Entry 7VVK (electron microscopy, 3.30 A resolution); this record covers chains B and N of the 6 polymer chains in the assembly.

Chain B:
Molecule: Guanine nucleotide-binding protein G(I)/G(S)/G(T) subunit beta-1
Source organism: Rattus norvegicus
UniProt: P54311 (GBB1_RAT); numbering as in UniProt (aligned over 2-340)
Sequence (351 residues; row label = number of the first residue in the row; numbers below 1 keep their minus sign (Met-10 is residue -10)):
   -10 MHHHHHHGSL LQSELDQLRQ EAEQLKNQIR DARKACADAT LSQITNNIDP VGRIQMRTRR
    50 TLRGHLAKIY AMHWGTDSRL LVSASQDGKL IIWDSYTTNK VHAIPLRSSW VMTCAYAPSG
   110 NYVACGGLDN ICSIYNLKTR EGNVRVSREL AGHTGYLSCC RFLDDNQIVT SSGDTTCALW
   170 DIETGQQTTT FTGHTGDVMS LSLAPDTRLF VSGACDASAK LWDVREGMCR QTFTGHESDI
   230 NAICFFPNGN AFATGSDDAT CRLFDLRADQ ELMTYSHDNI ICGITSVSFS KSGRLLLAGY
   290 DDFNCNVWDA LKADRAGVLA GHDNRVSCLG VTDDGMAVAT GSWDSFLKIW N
Unresolved in the structure: -10 to 0
Differences from the reference sequence: expression tag (-10 to 1)
Curated features (UniProtKB/Swiss-Prot):
  - modified residue: Ser2 (N-acetylserine), His266 (Phosphohistidine)

Chain N:
Molecule: nanobody Nb35
Notes: antibody fragment or engineered binder
Sequence (137 residues; each row starts with the number of its first residue; numbers below 1 keep their minus sign (Met-1 is residue -1)):
    -1 MGQVQLQESG GGLVQPGGSL RLSCAASGFT FSNYKMNWVR QAPGKGLEWV SDISQSGASI
    59 SYTGSVKGRF TISRDNAKNT LYLQMNSLKP EDTAVYYCAR CPAPFTRDCF DVTSTTYAYR
   119 GQGTQVTVSS LHHHHHH
Unresolved in the structure: -1 to 0, 129-135
Disulfides: Cys22-Cys96, Cys99-Cys107

Chain B / chain N interface:
Contacting residue pairs (19; chain B residue first):
  Thr184(B) - Thr114(N)
  Cys204(B) - Ala116(N)
  Cys204(B) - Tyr117(N)
  Asp205(B) - Ala116(N)
  Asp205(B) - Tyr117(N)
  Ala206(B) - Tyr117(N)  hydrogen bond (backbone-side chain)
  Thr223(B) - Gln1(N)
  His225(B) - Val2(N)
  Glu226(B) - Val2(N)
  Glu226(B) - Gly26(N)
  Glu226(B) - Phe27(N)
  Glu226(B) - Thr28(N)
  Glu226(B) - Tyr32(N)  hydrogen bond
  Glu226(B) - Arg98(N)  hydrogen bond (backbone-side chain)
  Ser227(B) - Pro100(N)  hydrogen bond (side chain-backbone)
  Ser227(B) - Tyr117(N)
  Asp228(B) - Tyr117(N)  hydrogen bond
  Asp246(B) - Pro102(N)
  Asp247(B) - Tyr32(N)
Also at the interface, not in a pair above, chain B (12 interface residues in all): Ile270
Also at the interface, not in a pair above, chain N (14 interface residues in all): Ala101, Phe103

In short:
Chain B and chain N form an interface of 12 and 14 residues respectively; the contacts include 5 hydrogen
bonds. Polar pairs include Ala206(B)-Tyr117(N), Glu226(B)-Tyr32(N) and Glu226(B)-Arg98(N).
Chain B is Guanine nucleotide-binding protein G(I)/G(S)/G(T) subunit beta-1 (Rattus norvegicus) and chain N is
nanobody Nb35; the structure, PTH-bound human PTH1R in complex with Gs (class1), was determined by electron
microscopy (same publication as 7VVJ, 7VVL, 7VVM, 7VVN and 7VVO).
